Entry 9CHL (X-ray diffraction, 2.40 A resolution); this record covers chains C and J of the 6 polymer chains in the assembly.

[Chain C]
Molecule: Antitoxin HigA
Source organism: Proteus vulgaris
Reference sequence: Q7A224 (HIGA_PROVU); residue numbers follow UniProt; this construct covers 1-104
Amino-acid sequence (104 residues; numbered 1 to 104; the number before each row is that of its first residue):
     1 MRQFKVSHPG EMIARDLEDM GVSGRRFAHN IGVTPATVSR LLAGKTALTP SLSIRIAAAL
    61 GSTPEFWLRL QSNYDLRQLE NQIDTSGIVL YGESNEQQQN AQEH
Unresolved in the structure: 103-104
Modified residues: Mse1 (selenomethionine; parent Met); Mse12 (selenomethionine; parent Met); Mse20 (selenomethionine; parent Met)
What the authors report for this chain:
  - binding site for the 21-nt DNA strand (chain J): Thr34, Ala36, Thr37, Arg40
  - specificity-determining residues: Arg40
  - binding site for the 21-nt DNA strand: Ser23, Thr34, Ser39, Arg40, Lys45
  - binding site for the 21-nt DNA strand: Thr37

[Chain J]
Molecule: 21-nt DNA strand
Sequence (21 nucleotides; numbered 1 to 21; the number before each row is that of its first residue):
     1 GTATTACATG GTGTGTAATA C

[Chain C / chain J interface]
Residue-residue contacts (13):
  Ser23(C) - DT2(J)  hydrogen bond to the phosphate
  Ser23(C) - DA3(J)  phosphate contact
  Gly24(C) - DA3(J)  hydrogen bond to the phosphate
  Arg25(C) - DG1(J)  sugar contact
  Arg25(C) - DT2(J)  salt bridge to the phosphate
  Arg25(C) - DA3(J)  hydrogen bond to the phosphate
  Arg26(C) - DT2(J)  phosphate contact
  Ala36(C) - DT5(J)  base contact
  Ser39(C) - DT4(J)  hydrogen bond to the phosphate
  Ser39(C) - DT5(J)  base contact
  Arg40(C) - DT5(J)  base contact
  Arg40(C) - DA6(J)  base contact
  Lys45(C) - DT5(J)  salt bridge to the phosphate
Other interface residues (no listed pair), chain C (9 interface residues in all): Pro35
Other interface residues (no listed pair), chain J (7 interface residues in all): DC7

[In short]
The interface between chain C and chain J involves 9 residues on one side and 7 on the other, with 4 hydrogen
bonds and 2 salt bridges. Polar pairs include Ser23(C)-DT2(J), Gly24(C)-DA3(J) and Arg25(C)-DA3(J). From the
paper: a binding site for the 21-nt DNA strand at Ser23(C), Thr34(C) and Ser39(C) among others; a binding site
for the 21-nt DNA strand (chain J) at Thr34(C), Ala36(C) and Thr37(C) among others.
Chain C is Antitoxin HigA (Proteus vulgaris) and chain J is a 21-nt DNA strand; the structure, P. vulgaris
tetrameric HigBA- operator 2 DNA, was determined by X-ray diffraction (same publication as 9CHN).
